PDB entry 1T3Q | X-ray diffraction, 1.80 A resolution | chains D and E of the 6 polymer chains in the assembly

== Chain D ==
Name: quinoline 2-oxidoreductase small subunit
From: Pseudomonas putida
Notes: EC 1.3.99.17
UniProt: P72223 (P72223_PSEPU); numbering as in UniProt (aligned over 1-168)
Amino-acid sequence (168 residues; row label = number of the first residue in the row):
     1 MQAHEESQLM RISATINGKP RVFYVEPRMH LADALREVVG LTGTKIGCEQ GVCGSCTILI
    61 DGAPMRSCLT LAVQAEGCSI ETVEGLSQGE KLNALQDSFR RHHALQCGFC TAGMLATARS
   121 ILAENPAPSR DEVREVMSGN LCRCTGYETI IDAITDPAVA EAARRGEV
Disordered / not traced: 1-6
Ion coordination: 2Fe-2S cluster Fe site 1: Cys48, Cys53, Cys56, Cys68; 2Fe-2S cluster Fe site 2: Cys107, Cys110, Cys142, Cys144
Small-molecule neighbours:
  - FAD (flavin-adenine dinucleotide): Gln50, Gly51, Val52, Leu69
  - 2Fe-2S cluster (FES), molecule 1: Lys45, Ile46, Gly47, Cys48, Glu49, Gly51, Val52, Cys53, Gly54, Ser55, Cys56, Arg66, Cys68
  - 2Fe-2S cluster (FES), molecule 2: Leu105, Gln106, Cys107, Gly108, Phe109, Cys110, Cys142, Arg143, Cys144, Thr145
  - pterin cytosine dinucleotide (MCN): Gln106, Cys107, Cys144

== Chain E ==
Name: quinoline 2-oxidoreductase large subunit
From: Pseudomonas putida
Notes: EC 1.3.99.17
UniProt: P72224 (P72224_PSEPU); numbering as in UniProt (aligned over 1-788)
Amino-acid sequence (788 residues; row label = number of the first residue in the row):
     1 MMKHEVVALK KKSIGTSVLR REDTRLLTGR GRYIADLVLS GMLHVASLRS PFAHARIVSI
    61 DVADAQALPG VELVWCGADV AELSQGIVAT MQVEGFQTTI QPLLANGVTR FVGEIVAVVV
   121 ASSRAIAEDA AQLIQVEYEE LPAVTGIEAA LEGEARANDT LAGNVVSRTS RARDELAPIF
   181 ASSAGVVRGQ FSCGRVSACP METRGAVAQY EWTTQQLILW TATQMPSFVR TMVAMFCAIP
   241 EHLIEVRVPD VGGGFGQKAH LHPEELLVCL LSRALGRPVR WIEDRQENFL GATHAKQQRN
   301 EMGLAFDGDG RFLALENRSI TDGGAYNNLP WTQLVESHVG NAVILGVYKV PAVSEESIAV
   361 ATNKCPIGAY RGVGFTAGQI ARETLIDRAA RQLGLSPFEI RRRNVVMPED FPFTNRLGQT
   421 HREGTYLQTI NLLEEMVNPE AFRQRQAEAR ARGKYLGLGV SVFNEVTGTG TRTLSFLGTP
   481 TTTHDSATVR IDPTGKVTVT TSLASSGQGH ETTLAQIAAD VLGVPASDVV IQAGSTKNTY
   541 GFGAYASRGA VIGAGSIGRA ASIVRERVKQ LAGHLLEAAS EDIVIEDGLV HVAGVPAKGM
   601 PFAEVVGAAY FADATHPPGF DATLEATATY DPSDLVLANG GHAAIVEIDA STYATRVTDF
   661 FAVEDCGTMI NPMIVEGQIR GGIAQAIGQT LLEEVIYDDF GQLVTTTLMD YLIPTTLDVP
   721 DIRIRHLETP SPLVPGGIKG MGESAMISAP AAVVAAVNDA LAHLEVVIET VPITPERIFR
   781 SIQERPMQ
Disordered / not traced: 787-788
Small-molecule neighbours: pterin cytosine dinucleotide (MCN): Gly253, Gly254, Phe255, Gly256, Arg371, Ser506, Gly507, Gln508, Gly509, His510, Thr513, Ala544, Tyr545, Ala546, Ser547, Arg548, Gly549, Ala550, Val551, Cys666, Thr668, Met669, Ile670, Asn671, Ile674, Val675, Gln678, Ile738, Lys739, Gly740, Met741, Gly742, Glu743
From the paper describing this entry:
  - binding site for dioxosulfidomolybdenum(VI) ion: Gln224, Gly256, Tyr370, Arg371, Ala546
  - binding site for pterin cytosine dinucleotide: Phe255, Arg371
  - catalytic residues: Glu743
  - specificity-determining residues: Val373
  - mutagenesis - E743V: decreased catalytic activity

== How chain D and chain E interact ==
Contacting residue pairs (88; chain D residue first):
  Arg28(D) with Ala125(E); Asp129(E), salt bridge
  Arg36(D) with Ala35(E), hydrogen bond (side chain-backbone); Asp36(E), salt bridge
  Thr42(D) with Asp36(E)
  Gly43(D) with Gly29(E)
  Lys45(D) with Gly31(E); Tyr33(E); Asp36(E), salt bridge
  Gly47(D) with Met201(E); Arg285(E), hydrogen bond (backbone-side chain)
  Cys48(D) with Arg285(E); Leu708(E), hydrophobic
  Val52(D) with Leu708(E), hydrophobic; Met709(E), hydrophobic
  Val83(D) with Leu27(E); Gly29(E)
  Glu84(D) with Thr28(E)
  Leu92(D) with Thr28(E)
  Gln96(D) with Leu27(E), hydrogen bond (side chain-backbone); Thr28(E)
  Phe99(D) with Leu27(E), hydrophobic
  Arg100(D) with Leu19(E); Arg20(E), hydrogen bond (side chain-backbone); Asp23(E)
  His103(D) with Arg20(E); Met673(E); Ile674(E); Gly677(E)
  Leu105(D) with Arg20(E), hydrogen bond (backbone-side chain); Asp23(E); Leu26(E), hydrophobic; Leu27(E), hydrophobic
  Gln106(D) with Arg20(E), hydrogen bond (backbone-side chain); Leu26(E); Gly507(E); Gly677(E), hydrogen bond (side chain-backbone); Gln678(E), hydrogen bond
  Cys107(D) with Leu26(E); Tyr33(E), hydrogen bond (backbone-side chain); Val251(E); Gly252(E); Gly253(E); Ser506(E); Gly507(E)
  Gly108(D) with Tyr33(E), hydrogen bond (backbone-side chain)
  Phe109(D) with Tyr33(E), hydrogen bond (backbone-side chain); Met201(E); Glu202(E)
  Thr111(D) with Leu26(E); Leu27(E)
  Leu115(D) with Leu27(E)
  Arg130(D) with Asp721(E), salt bridge
  Arg134(D) with Thr716(E), hydrogen bond (backbone-side chain); Leu717(E); Val719(E), hydrogen bond (side chain-backbone); Asp721(E), salt bridge
  Met137(D) with Thr716(E)
  Ser138(D) with Thr715(E); Thr716(E), hydrogen bond (backbone-side chain); Leu717(E)
  Leu141(D) with Met201(E); Ile713(E), hydrophobic; Thr715(E)
  Arg143(D) with Ser197(E), hydrogen bond (side chain-backbone); Ala198(E), hydrogen bond (side chain-backbone); Cys199(E); Phe255(E); Tyr370(E), hydrogen bond; Gln685(E); Glu693(E), salt bridge; Ile713(E); Pro714(E)
  Cys144(D) with Phe255(E), hydrophobic; Gly677(E); Gly681(E)
  Thr145(D) with Arg680(E); Gly681(E)
  Gly146(D) with Arg680(E); Gly681(E); Ala684(E); Val719(E)
  Tyr147(D) with Pro714(E), hydrogen bond (side chain-backbone); Thr715(E); Thr716(E)
  Glu148(D) with Arg680(E), salt bridge; Asp721(E); Ile722(E), hydrogen bond (side chain-backbone)
Other interface residues (no listed pair), chain D (42 interface residues in all): Glu37, Ile46, Glu49, Gln50, Cys53, Ser87, Arg101, Glu135, Ile151
Other interface residues (no listed pair), chain E (53 interface residues in all): Thr24, Ile126, Pro200, Arg280, Asp284, Gln286, Tyr711, Pro720

== In short ==
Chain D and chain E form an interface of 42 and 53 residues respectively; the contacts include 19 hydrogen
bonds and 7 salt bridges. Among the polar pairs are Arg28(D)-Asp129(E), Arg36(D)-Asp36(E) and
Lys45(D)-Asp36(E). From the paper: the catalytic residue Glu743(E); E743V of chain E reduces catalytic
activity.
Here chain D is quinoline 2-oxidoreductase small subunit and chain E is quinoline 2-oxidoreductase large
subunit, both from Pseudomonas putida. Entry 1T3Q (Crystal structure of quinoline 2-Oxidoreductase from
Pseudomonas Putida 86) was determined by X-ray diffraction.
